PDB entry 6YEA | X-ray diffraction, 2.81 A resolution | chain A

[Chain A]
Molecule: Stimulator of interferon protein
Organism: Homo sapiens
Reference sequence: A0A2R3XZB7 (A0A2R3XZB7_HUMAN); numbering as in UniProt (aligned over 140-343)
Chain sequence (204 residues; row label = number of the first residue in the row):
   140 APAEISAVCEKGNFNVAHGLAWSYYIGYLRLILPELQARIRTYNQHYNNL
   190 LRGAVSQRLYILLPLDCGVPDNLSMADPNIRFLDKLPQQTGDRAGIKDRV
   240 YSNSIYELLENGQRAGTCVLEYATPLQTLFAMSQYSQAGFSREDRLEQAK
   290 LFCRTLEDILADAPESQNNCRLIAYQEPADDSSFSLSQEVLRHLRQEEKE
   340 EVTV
Not modelled in the structure: 140-153, 186-191, 317-321, 336-343
Ligand contacts: 2',2'-difluoro-3',3'-cGAMP (OOE): Ser162, Tyr163, Gly166, Tyr167, Arg232, Ile235, Arg238, Val239, Tyr240, Ser241, Glu260, Thr263, Pro264, Thr267

[In short]
Chain A binds 2',2'-difluoro-3',3'-cGAMP.
Chain A is Stimulator of interferon protein (Homo sapiens); the structure, Human wtSTING in complex with
2',2'-difluoro-3',3'-cGAMP, was determined by X-ray diffraction, deposited together with 6Z0Z, 6Z15, 6Y99,
6YDB and 6YDZ.
